Entry 6FRG (X-ray diffraction, 1.53 A resolution); this record covers chain A.

== Chain A ==
Name: Replicative DNA helicase
Source organism: Synechocystis sp. (strain PCC 6803 / Kazusa)
Notes: EC 3.6.4.12
UniProt: Q55418 (DNAB_SYNY3); the construct has insertions or renumbered stretches relative to UniProt, so the offset changes along the chain: -4 to 106 = UniProt 376-486; 112-159 = UniProt 767-814
Amino-acid sequence (169 residues; each row starts with the number of its first residue; numbers below 1 keep their minus sign (Met-5 is residue -5)):
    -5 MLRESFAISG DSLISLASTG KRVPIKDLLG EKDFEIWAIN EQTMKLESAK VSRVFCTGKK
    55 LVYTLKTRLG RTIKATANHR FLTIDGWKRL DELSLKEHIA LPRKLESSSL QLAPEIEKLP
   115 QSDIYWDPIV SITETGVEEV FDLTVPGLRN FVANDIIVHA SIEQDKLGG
Not modelled in the structure: -5 to -2, 157-163
Construct notes: initiating methionine (-5); engineered mutation Phe0 (Gly380 in Q55418), Ala1 (Cys381 in Q55418), Pro18 (Ser398 in Q55418), Gly24 (Asp404 in Q55418), Thr58 (Ile438 in Q55418), Pro114 (Ser769 in Q55418), Pro122 (Ser777 in Q55418), Leu142 (Pro797 in Q55418), Arg143 (His798 in Q55418), Ala154 (Asn809 in Q55418); linker (107-111); expression tag (160-163)
From the paper describing this entry:
  - conformationally variable residues (order/disorder transition, side-chain flip): His73, Leu99 to Gln115, Asp136
  - contacts within the chain: His73-Asp136
  - catalytic residues: His73
  - catalytic residues: Thr70 (citing earlier work)
  - mutagenesis - H73A: abolished catalytic activity on Gly(-1)

== In short ==
The paper reports catalytic residues His73 and Thr70; H73A abolishes catalytic activity on Gly(-1).
Chain A is Replicative DNA helicase (Synechocystis sp. (strain PCC 6803 / Kazusa)); the structure, Crystal
structure of G-1F mutant of Ssp DnaB Mini-Intein variant M86, was determined by X-ray diffraction, deposited
together with 6FRE and 6FRH.
